Entry 3WSG (X-ray diffraction, 2.00 A resolution); this record covers chains B and D of the 6 polymer chains in the assembly.

[Chain B (and D)]
Molecule: Putative GTP cyclohydrolase 1 type 2
Organism: Methanocaldococcus jannaschii
Notes: chain D of this document is another copy of the same molecule, construct and numbering; everything in this record applies to it too
Sequence (252 residues; row label = number of the first residue in the row; numbers below 1 keep their minus sign (Gly-2 is residue -2)):
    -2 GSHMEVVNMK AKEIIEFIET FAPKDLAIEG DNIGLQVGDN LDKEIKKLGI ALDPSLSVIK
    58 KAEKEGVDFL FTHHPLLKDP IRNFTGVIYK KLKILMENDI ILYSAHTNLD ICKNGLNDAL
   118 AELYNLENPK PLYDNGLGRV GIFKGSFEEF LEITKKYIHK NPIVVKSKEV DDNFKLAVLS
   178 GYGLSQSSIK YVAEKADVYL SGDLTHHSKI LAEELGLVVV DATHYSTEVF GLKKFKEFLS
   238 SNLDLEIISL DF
Unresolved in the structure: -2 to 4 (chain D: -2 to 2)
Metal / ion sites: Fe2+: His71, His221, Glu225 (together with citric acid)

[Interface between chain B and chain D]
Contacting residue pairs - 29 pairs, chain B then chain D:
  Leu49(B) - His203(D)
  Asp50(B) - His203(D)  salt bridge
  Asp50(B) - Ile207(D)
  Ser52(B) - Ile207(D)
  Ser52(B) - Glu211(D)
  Leu53(B) - Glu211(D)  hydrogen bond (backbone-side chain)
  His71(B) - His204(D)
  Val84(B) - Glu211(D)
  Val84(B) - Leu212(D)  hydrophobic
  Lys88(B) - Glu211(D)  salt bridge
  Asp200(B) - Thr202(D)
  Asp200(B) - His203(D)  hydrogen bond (side chain-backbone)
  Thr202(B) - Asp200(D)
  Thr202(B) - Thr202(D)
  His203(B) - Leu49(D)
  His203(B) - Asp50(D)  salt bridge
  His203(B) - Asp200(D)  hydrogen bond (backbone-side chain)
  His203(B) - His221(D)
  His204(B) - His71(D)
  His204(B) - His221(D)
  Ile207(B) - Asp50(D)
  Ile207(B) - Ser52(D)
  Glu211(B) - Ser52(D)
  Glu211(B) - Leu53(D)  hydrogen bond (side chain-backbone)
  Glu211(B) - Val84(D)
  Glu211(B) - Lys88(D)  salt bridge
  Leu212(B) - Val84(D)  hydrophobic
  His221(B) - His203(D)
  His221(B) - His204(D)
Also at the interface, not in a pair above, chain B (17 interface residues in all): Pro51, Tyr222
Also at the interface, not in a pair above, chain D (17 interface residues in all): Pro51, Tyr222

[Overview]
Chain B and chain D each contribute 17 residues to their interface; the contacts include 4 hydrogen bonds and
4 salt bridges. Polar contacts include Asp50(B)-His203(D), Lys88(B)-Glu211(D) and Leu53(B)-Glu211(D).
His71(B), His221(B) and Glu225(B) form the Fe2+ site.
Chain B and chain D are both Putative GTP cyclohydrolase 1 type 2 (Methanocaldococcus jannaschii); the
structure, Reduced HcgD from Methanocaldococcus jannaschii with citrate, was determined by X-ray diffraction
(same publication as 3WSD, 3WSE, 3WSF, 3WSH and 3WSI).
